Entry 2VHJ (X-ray diffraction, 1.80 A resolution); this record covers chains A and B of the 3 polymer chains in the assembly.

# Chain A (and B)
Molecule: Ntpase P4
Organism: Pseudomonas phage PHI12
Notes: chain B of this document is another copy of the same molecule, construct and numbering; everything in this record applies to it too
Reference sequence: Q94M05 (Q94M05_9VIRU); residue numbers follow UniProt; this construct covers 1-331
Amino-acid sequence (331 residues; numbered 1 to 331; the number before each row is that of its first residue):
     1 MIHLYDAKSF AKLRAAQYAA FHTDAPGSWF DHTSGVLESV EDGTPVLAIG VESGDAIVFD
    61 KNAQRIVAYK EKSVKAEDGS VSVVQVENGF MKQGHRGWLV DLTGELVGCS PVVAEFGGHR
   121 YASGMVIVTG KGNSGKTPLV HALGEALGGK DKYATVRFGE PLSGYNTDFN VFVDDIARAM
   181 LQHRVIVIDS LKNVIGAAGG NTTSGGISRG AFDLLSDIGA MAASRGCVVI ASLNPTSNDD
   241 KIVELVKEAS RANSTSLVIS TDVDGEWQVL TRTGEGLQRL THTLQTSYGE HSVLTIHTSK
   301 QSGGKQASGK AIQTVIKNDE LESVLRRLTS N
Disordered / not traced: 196-206, 301-331
Construct notes: engineered mutation Ala252 (Ser in Q94M05)
Residues lining bound ligands:
  - ADP (adenosine-5'-diphosphate), molecule 1: Asn133, Ser134, Gly135, Lys136, Thr137, Pro138, Asn234, Tyr288, Ser292
  - ADP, molecule 2: Gly276, Leu277, Gln278, Arg279

# How chain A and chain B interact
Contacting residue pairs (86; chain A residue first):
  Ile2(A) - Thr155(B)
  Ile2(A) - Val156(B)  hydrophobic
  Ile2(A) - Asp175(B)
  His3(A) - Tyr153(B)
  His3(A) - Ala154(B)
  His3(A) - Thr155(B)  hydrogen bond (backbone-backbone)
  His3(A) - Arg157(B)
  Leu4(A) - Lys152(B)
  Leu4(A) - Tyr153(B)
  Leu4(A) - Ala154(B)  hydrophobic
  Leu4(A) - His183(B)
  Tyr5(A) - Lys152(B)
  Tyr5(A) - Tyr153(B)  hydrogen bond (backbone-backbone)
  Tyr5(A) - Thr155(B)
  Tyr5(A) - Arg157(B)  hydrogen bond
  Asp6(A) - Lys152(B)
  Ala7(A) - Glu145(B)
  Phe10(A) - His141(B)
  Phe10(A) - Tyr153(B)
  Phe10(A) - Val293(B)  hydrophobic
  Leu13(A) - Arg157(B)
  Arg14(A) - Thr137(B)
  Arg14(A) - His141(B)
  Arg14(A) - His291(B)
  Arg14(A) - Val293(B)
  Ala15(A) - His291(B)
  Tyr18(A) - His291(B)
  Trp29(A) - Ser163(B)
  Lys75(A) - Gln64(B)  hydrogen bond
  Asp78(A) - Arg178(B)
  Gly79(A) - Gln64(B)
  Gly79(A) - Arg178(B)
  Ser80(A) - Arg178(B)
  Val81(A) - Gln64(B)
  His95(A) - Asp168(B)
  His95(A) - Val171(B)
  Arg96(A) - Thr167(B)  hydrogen bond (side chain-backbone)
  Arg96(A) - Asp168(B)  salt bridge
  Thr103(A) - Gly164(B)
  Leu106(A) - Ser163(B)
  Val107(A) - Arg157(B)
  Val107(A) - Ser163(B)
  Gly108(A) - Ser163(B)  hydrogen bond (backbone-backbone)
  Gly108(A) - Tyr165(B)
  Cys109(A) - Leu162(B)
  Cys109(A) - Ser163(B)  hydrogen bond (backbone-side chain)
  Ser110(A) - Leu162(B)
  Ser216(A) - Thr167(B)
  Ser216(A) - Asn193(B)
  Asp217(A) - Thr167(B)  hydrogen bond
  Gly219(A) - Pro161(B)
  Ala220(A) - Glu160(B)
  Ala220(A) - Pro161(B)
  Ala220(A) - Leu162(B)
  Ala220(A) - Tyr165(B)
  Ala220(A) - Thr167(B)
  Ala223(A) - Leu162(B)
  Ala223(A) - Ser163(B)
  Ser224(A) - Ser163(B)
  Ser224(A) - Gly164(B)  hydrogen bond (side chain-backbone)
  Glu248(A) - Thr236(B)
  Glu248(A) - Ser237(B)
  Glu248(A) - Asn238(B)
  Arg251(A) - Asn133(B)
  Arg251(A) - Asn234(B)
  Ala252(A) - Pro161(B)
  Ala252(A) - Lys192(B)
  Ala252(A) - Thr236(B)
  Asn253(A) - Pro161(B)
  Asn253(A) - Lys192(B)
  Ser254(A) - Pro161(B)
  Thr255(A) - Pro161(B)  hydrogen bond (side chain-backbone)
  Arg272(A) - Glu160(B)  salt bridge
  Arg272(A) - Pro161(B)
  Glu275(A) - Thr137(B)
  Glu275(A) - Arg157(B)  salt bridge
  Glu275(A) - Leu162(B)
  Glu275(A) - Tyr165(B)  hydrogen bond
  Gly276(A) - Thr137(B)
  Gly276(A) - Pro138(B)
  Gly276(A) - Ser292(B)
  Leu277(A) - His291(B)
  Leu277(A) - Ser292(B)
  Gln278(A) - Ser292(B)
  Arg279(A) - Asn133(B)  hydrogen bond
  Arg279(A) - Ser134(B)
Other interface residues (no listed pair), chain A (48 interface residues in all): Met1, Pro111, Glu244, Leu245, Gly274
Other interface residues (no listed pair), chain B (37 interface residues in all): Glu52, Asp174, Ala179

# In short
48 residues of chain A and 37 residues of chain B are in contact, with 12 hydrogen bonds and 3 salt bridges.
Among the polar pairs are Arg96(A)-Asp168(B), Arg272(A)-Glu160(B) and Glu275(A)-Arg157(B). Chain A binds ADP.
Chain A and chain B are both Ntpase P4 (Pseudomonas phage PHI12); the structure, P4 PROTEIN FROM BACTERIOPHAGE
PHI12 S252A mutant in complex with ADP, was determined by X-ray diffraction, deposited together with 2VHU,
2VHC, 2VHQ and 2VHT.
